Entry 7ETX (X-ray diffraction, 2.10 A resolution); this record covers chain A.

[Chain A]
Protein: Tryptophan biosynthesis protein TrpCF
From: Corynebacterium glutamicum (strain ATCC 13032 / DSM 20300 / BCRC 11384 / JCM 1318 / LMG 3730 / NCIMB 10025)
Notes: EC 4.1.1.48, 5.3.1.24
UniProtKB: P06560 (TRPC_CORGL); residue numbers follow UniProt; this construct covers 1-474
Chain sequence (482 residues; each row starts with the number of its first residue):
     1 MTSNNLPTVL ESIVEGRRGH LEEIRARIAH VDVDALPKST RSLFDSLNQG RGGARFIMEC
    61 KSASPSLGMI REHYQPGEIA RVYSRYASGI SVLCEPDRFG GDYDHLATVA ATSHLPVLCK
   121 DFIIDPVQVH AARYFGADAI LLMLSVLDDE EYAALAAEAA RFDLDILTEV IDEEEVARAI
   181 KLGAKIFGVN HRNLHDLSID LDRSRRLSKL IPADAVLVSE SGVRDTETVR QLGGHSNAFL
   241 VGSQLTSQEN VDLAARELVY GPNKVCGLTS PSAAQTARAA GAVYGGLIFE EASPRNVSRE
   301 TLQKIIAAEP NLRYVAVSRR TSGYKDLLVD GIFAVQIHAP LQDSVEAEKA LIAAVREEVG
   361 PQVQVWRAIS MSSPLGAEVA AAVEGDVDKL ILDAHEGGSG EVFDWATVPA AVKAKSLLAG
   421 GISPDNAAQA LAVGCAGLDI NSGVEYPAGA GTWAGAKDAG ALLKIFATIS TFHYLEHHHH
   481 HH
Unresolved in the structure: 1-3, 476-482
Sequence notes: expression tag (475-482)
Cystine bridges: Cys94-Cys119

[Overview]
Chain A is Tryptophan biosynthesis protein TrpCF (Corynebacterium glutamicum (strain ATCC 13032 / DSM 20300 /
BCRC 11384 / JCM 1318 / LMG 3730 / NCIMB 10025)); the structure, Crystal structure of bifunctional
indole-3-glycerol phosphate synthase / phosphoribosylanthranilate isomerase (TrpC) from corynebacterium
glutamicum, was determined by X-ray diffraction.
